PDB entry 8Y3E | electron microscopy, 5.32 A resolution (low resolution: residue-level contacts below are approximate; hydrogen-bond / salt-bridge calls are withheld) | chains A and J of the 16 polymer chains in the assembly

Chain A:
Name: Histone H3.1
Source organism: Homo sapiens
UniProt: P68431 (H31_HUMAN); residues 0-135 here correspond to UniProt positions 1-136 (UniProt number = residue number + 1)
Chain sequence (139 residues; row label = number of the first residue in the row; numbers below 1 keep their minus sign (Gly-3 is residue -3)):
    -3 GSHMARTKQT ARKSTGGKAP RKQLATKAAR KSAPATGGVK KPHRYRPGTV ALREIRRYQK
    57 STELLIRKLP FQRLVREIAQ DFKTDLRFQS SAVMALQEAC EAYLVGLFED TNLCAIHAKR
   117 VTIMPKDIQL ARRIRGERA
Unresolved in the structure: -3 to 38, 134-135
Sequence notes: expression tag (-3 to -1)
Swiss-Prot annotation at these positions:
  - modified residue: Arg2 (Asymmetric dimethylarginine), Thr3 (Phosphothreonine), Lys4 (Allysine), Gln5 (5-glutamyl dopamine), Thr6 (Phosphothreonine), Arg8 (Citrulline), Lys9 (N6,N6,N6-trimethyllysine), Ser10 (ADP-ribosylserine), Thr11 (Phosphothreonine), Lys14 (N6-(2-hydroxyisobutyryl)lysine), Arg17 (Asymmetric dimethylarginine), Lys18 (N6-(2-hydroxyisobutyryl)lysine), Lys23 (N6-(2-hydroxyisobutyryl)lysine), Arg26 (Citrulline), Lys27 (N6,N6,N6-trimethyllysine), Ser28 (ADP-ribosylserine), Lys36 (N6,N6,N6-trimethyllysine), Lys37 (N6-methyllysine), Tyr41 (Phosphotyrosine), Lys56 (N6,N6,N6-trimethyllysine) and 8 more in UniProt
  - lipidation: Lys18 (N6-decanoyllysine)

Chain J:
Molecule: 250-nt DNA strand
Sequence (250 nucleotides; each row starts with the number of its first residue):
     1 ATCGAGAATC CCGGTGCCGA GGCCGCTCAA TTGGTCGTAG ACAGCTCTAG CACCGCTTAA
    61 ACGCACGTAC GCGCTGTCCC CCGCGTTTTA ACCGCCAAGG GGATTACTCC CTAGTCTCCA
   121 GGCTCGAGCT CAATTGGTCG TAGACAGCTC TAGCACCGCT TAAACGCACG TACGCGCTGT
   181 CCCCCGCGTT TTAACCGCCA AGGGGATTAC TCCCTAGTCT CCAGGCACGT GTCAGATATA
   241 TACATCCGAT

Chain A / chain J interface:
Residue-residue contacts - 15 pairs, chain A then chain J:
  Arg40(A) - DC185(J)
  Arg40(A) - DG186(J)
  Tyr41(A) - DC110(J)
  Tyr41(A) - DG186(J)
  Val46(A) - DC185(J)
  Ala47(A) - DC185(J)
  Arg49(A) - DC111(J)
  Arg63(A) - DA193(J)
  Arg63(A) - DA194(J)
  Lys64(A) - DA194(J)
  Leu65(A) - DA193(J)
  Leu65(A) - DA194(J)
  Pro66(A) - DA193(J)
  Arg69(A) - DA193(J)
  Asp81(A) - DG203(J)
Interface residues without a listed pair, chain A (14 interface residues in all): Pro43, Gly44, Arg83
Interface residues without a listed pair, chain J (9 interface residues in all): DT112, DG202

Overview:
14 residues of chain A and 9 residues of chain J are in contact.
Chain A is Histone H3.1 (Homo sapiens) and chain J is a 250-nt DNA strand; the structure, Cryo-EM structure of
the overlapping di-nucleosome (open form), was determined by electron microscopy, deposited together with
8Y3C, 8Y3D and 8Y3F.
